4X23 - chains I and D of the 12 polymer chains in the assembly; structure by X-ray diffraction, 3.50 A resolution.

Chain I:
Molecule: 147-nt DNA strand
Organism: Homo sapiens
Sequence (147 nucleotides; numbered 1 to 147; the number before each row is that of its first residue):
     1 ATCGAGAATCCCGGTGCCGAGGCCGCTCAATTGGTCGTAGACAGCTCTAG
    51 CACCGCTTAAACGCACGTACGCGCTGTCCCCCGCGTTTTAACCGCCAAGG
   101 GGATTACTCCCTAGTCTCCAGGCACGTGTCAGATATATACATCCGAT
Unresolved in the structure: 1

Chain D:
Name: Histone H2B
Organism: Drosophila melanogaster
Reference sequence: P02283 (H2B_DROME); residues 32-121 here correspond to UniProt positions 33-122 (UniProt number = residue number + 1)
Sequence (90 residues; row label = number of the first residue in the row):
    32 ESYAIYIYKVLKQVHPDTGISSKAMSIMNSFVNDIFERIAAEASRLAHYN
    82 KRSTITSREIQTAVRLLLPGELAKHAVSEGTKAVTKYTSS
UniProt features mapped onto this chain:
  - modified residue (N6-succinyllysine): Lys43, Lys113, Lys117
  - glycosylation: Ser109 (O-linked (GlcNAc) serine)
  - cross-link: Lys117 (Glycyl lysine isopeptide (Lys-Gly) (interchain with G-Cter in ubiquitin))

Chain I / chain D interface:
Pairs across the interface (12):
  DA20(I) with Ile51(D), sugar contact; Ser52(D), phosphate contact; Ser53(D), hydrogen bond to the phosphate
  DG21(I) with Tyr39(D), hydrogen bond to the phosphate; Gly50(D), phosphate contact; Ile51(D), hydrogen bond to the phosphate
  DG22(I) with Tyr39(D), phosphate contact
  DA39(I) with Thr85(D), phosphate contact
  DG40(I) with Arg83(D), phosphate contact; Ser84(D), hydrogen bond to the phosphate; Thr85(D), hydrogen bond to the phosphate
  DA41(I) with Arg83(D), salt bridge to the phosphate
Other interface residues (no listed pair), chain D (9 interface residues in all): Lys82

Summary:
The interface between chain I and chain D involves 6 residues on one side and 9 on the other, with 5 hydrogen
bonds and 1 salt bridge. Polar contacts include DA20(I)-Ser53(D), DG21(I)-Tyr39(D) and DG21(I)-Ile51(D).
Chain I is a 147-nt DNA strand (Homo sapiens) and chain D is Histone H2B (Drosophila melanogaster); the
structure, Crystal structure of cenp-C in complex with the nucleosome core particle, was determined by X-ray
diffraction.
